Entry 4L04 (X-ray diffraction, 2.87 A resolution); this record covers chains A and B.

# Chain A (and B)
Molecule: Isocitrate dehydrogenase [NADP] cytoplasmic
Source organism: Homo sapiens
Notes: EC 1.1.1.42; chain B of this document is another copy of the same molecule, construct and numbering; everything in this record applies to it too
UniProtKB: O75874 (IDHC_HUMAN); numbering as in UniProt (aligned over 1-414)
Chain sequence (425 residues; row label = number of the first residue in the row):
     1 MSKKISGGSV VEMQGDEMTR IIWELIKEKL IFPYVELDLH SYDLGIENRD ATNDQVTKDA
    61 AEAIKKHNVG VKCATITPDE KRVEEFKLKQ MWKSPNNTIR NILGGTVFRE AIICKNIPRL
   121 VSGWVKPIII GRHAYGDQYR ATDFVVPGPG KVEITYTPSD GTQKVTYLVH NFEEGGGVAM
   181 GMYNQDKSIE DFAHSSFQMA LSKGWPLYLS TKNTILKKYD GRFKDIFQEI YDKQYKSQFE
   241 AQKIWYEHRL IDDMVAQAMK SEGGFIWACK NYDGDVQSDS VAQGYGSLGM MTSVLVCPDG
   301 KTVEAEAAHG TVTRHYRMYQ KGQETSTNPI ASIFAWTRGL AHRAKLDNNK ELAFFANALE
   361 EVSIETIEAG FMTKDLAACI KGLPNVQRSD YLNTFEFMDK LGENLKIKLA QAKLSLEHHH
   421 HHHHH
Disordered / not traced: 1-4, 416-425 (chain B: 1-2, 415-425)
Construct notes: conflict Asn-97 (Gly in O75874); expression tag (415-425)
Ion coordination: Ca2+ site 1: Asp-252 (together with 2-oxoglutaric acid) (shared with Asp-275(B), Asp-279(B) of chain B); Ca2+ site 2: Asp-275, Asp-279 (together with 2-oxoglutaric acid) (shared with Asp-252(B) of chain B)
Residues lining bound ligands:
  - 2-oxoglutaric acid (AKG), molecule 1: Thr-77, Ser-94, Asn-96, Asn-97, Arg-100, Arg-109, Arg-132, Asp-275, Glu-306, Ala-308
  - 2-oxoglutaric acid (AKG), molecule 2: Thr-214, Ile-215, Asp-252
  - NADP (NAP; NADP nicotinamide-adenine-dinucleotide phosphate), molecule 1: Lys-72, Ala-74, Thr-75, Ile-76, Thr-77, Arg-82, Asn-96, Arg-100, Leu-288, Gly-289, Glu-306, Ala-307, Ala-308, His-309, Gly-310, Thr-311, Val-312, Thr-313, Arg-314, His-315, Thr-327, Asn-328, Asp-375
  - NADP (NAP), molecule 2: Leu-250, Asp-253, Gln-257, Lys-260
Swiss-Prot annotation at these positions:
  - binding site (NADP(+)): Thr-75 to Thr-77, Arg-82, Lys-260, Gly-310 to His-315, Asn-328
  - binding site (substrate): Thr-77, Ser-94 to Asn-96, Thr-98 to Arg-100, Arg-109, Arg-132, Lys-212
  - binding site (Mn(2+)): Asp-252, Asp-275, Asp-279
  - site (Critical for catalysis): Tyr-139, Lys-212
  - modified residue: Ser-2 (N-acetylserine), Tyr-42 (Phosphotyrosine), Lys-81 (N6-acetyllysine), Lys-126 (N6-succinyllysine), Lys-224 (N6-acetyllysine), Lys-233 (N6-acetyllysine), Lys-243 (N6-acetyllysine), Lys-321 (N6-acetyllysine), Ser-389 (Phosphoserine), Lys-400 (N6-succinyllysine)
  - natural variant: Arg-132 (R132C: In colorectal cancer and glioma samples; R132G: In a glioma sample; R132H: In a glioma sample; R132L: In a glioma sample; R132S: In a glioma sample)

# How chain A and chain B interact
Residue-residue contacts - 176 pairs, chain A then chain B:
  Thr-77(A) with Thr-214(B); Lys-217(B)
  Pro-78(A) with Lys-217(B), hydrogen bond (backbone-side chain)
  Asp-79(A) with Lys-224(B), salt bridge
  Met-91(A) with Lys-217(B)
  Trp-92(A) with Lys-217(B), hydrogen bond (backbone-side chain)
  Ser-94(A) with Ile-215(B)
  Asn-97(A) with Ile-215(B)
  Leu-120(A) with Leu-120(B); Val-121(B); Ser-122(B), hydrogen bond (backbone-backbone); Met-259(B); Lys-260(B)
  Val-121(A) with Leu-120(B); Met-259(B), hydrophobic
  Ser-122(A) with Leu-120(B), hydrogen bond (backbone-backbone)
  Tyr-135(A) with His-170(B)
  Gln-138(A) with Ile-215(B); Leu-216(B)
  Thr-142(A) with Tyr-167(B); Leu-168(B), hydrogen bond (side chain-backbone); Val-169(B)
  Asp-143(A) with Leu-216(B); Lys-217(B), hydrogen bond (side chain-backbone); Lys-218(B), hydrogen bond (side chain-backbone); Tyr-219(B), hydrogen bond (side chain-backbone)
  Phe-144(A) with Ile-154(B), hydrophobic; Tyr-167(B); Lys-218(B)
  Val-146(A) with Tyr-156(B), hydrophobic
  Pro-147(A) with Tyr-156(B)
  Gly-148(A) with Tyr-156(B), hydrogen bond (backbone-side chain)
  Pro-149(A) with Tyr-156(B); Pro-158(B); Ser-159(B), hydrogen bond (backbone-backbone)
  Gly-150(A) with Thr-157(B); Pro-158(B); Ser-159(B), hydrogen bond (backbone-side chain)
  Lys-151(A) with Thr-155(B); Tyr-156(B); Thr-157(B), hydrogen bond (backbone-backbone)
  Val-152(A) with Ile-154(B), hydrophobic; Thr-155(B); Tyr-156(B), hydrophobic
  Glu-153(A) with Glu-153(B); Ile-154(B); Thr-155(B), hydrogen bond (backbone-backbone)
  Ile-154(A) with Phe-144(B), hydrophobic; Val-152(B), hydrophobic; Glu-153(B); Met-180(B); Gly-181(B)
  Thr-155(A) with Lys-151(B); Val-152(B); Glu-153(B), hydrogen bond (backbone-backbone)
  Tyr-156(A) with Phe-144(B), hydrophobic; Val-146(B), hydrophobic; Pro-147(B); Gly-148(B), hydrogen bond (side chain-backbone); Pro-149(B), hydrogen bond (side chain-backbone); Gly-150(B); Lys-151(B); Val-152(B), hydrophobic
  Thr-157(A) with Gly-150(B); Lys-151(B), hydrogen bond (backbone-backbone)
  Pro-158(A) with Pro-149(B); Gly-150(B)
  Ser-159(A) with Pro-149(B), hydrogen bond (backbone-backbone); Gly-150(B)
  Tyr-167(A) with Thr-142(B); Phe-144(B)
  Leu-168(A) with Thr-142(B), hydrogen bond (backbone-side chain)
  Val-169(A) with Thr-142(B); Gly-181(B); Met-182(B); Tyr-183(B)
  His-170(A) with Arg-140(B); Tyr-183(B), hydrogen bond; Gln-185(B), hydrogen bond
  Phe-172(A) with Tyr-183(B), hydrophobic; Asn-184(B)
  Gly-176(A) with Gln-185(B); Asp-186(B), hydrogen bond (backbone-backbone)
  Gly-177(A) with Asn-184(B); Asp-186(B)
  Val-178(A) with Tyr-183(B); Asn-184(B), hydrogen bond (backbone-backbone); Lys-218(B); Tyr-219(B), hydrophobic; Arg-222(B)
  Ala-179(A) with Met-182(B); Tyr-219(B)
  Met-180(A) with Ile-154(B); Gly-181(B); Met-182(B), hydrogen bond (backbone-backbone); Leu-216(B), hydrophobic; Tyr-219(B), hydrophobic
  Gly-181(A) with Ile-154(B); Val-169(B); Met-180(B)
  Met-182(A) with Val-169(B); Ala-179(B); Met-180(B), hydrogen bond (backbone-backbone); Met-182(B), hydrophobic
  Tyr-183(A) with Val-169(B); His-170(B), hydrogen bond; Phe-172(B), hydrophobic; Val-178(B)
  Asn-184(A) with Phe-172(B); Gly-177(B); Val-178(B), hydrogen bond (backbone-backbone)
  Gln-185(A) with His-170(B), hydrogen bond; Phe-172(B); Gly-176(B)
  Asp-186(A) with Gly-176(B), hydrogen bond (backbone-backbone); Gly-177(B), hydrogen bond (side chain-backbone)
  Lys-212(A) with Tyr-139(B), hydrogen bond; Asp-275(B), salt bridge
  Asn-213(A) with Asp-79(B), hydrogen bond
  Thr-214(A) with Thr-77(B)
  Ile-215(A) with Asn-97(B); Gln-138(B)
  Leu-216(A) with Gln-138(B); Ala-141(B), hydrophobic; Asp-143(B); Met-180(B), hydrophobic
  Lys-217(A) with Pro-78(B), hydrogen bond (side chain-backbone); Met-91(B); Trp-92(B), hydrogen bond (side chain-backbone); Asp-143(B), hydrogen bond (backbone-side chain)
  Lys-218(A) with Asp-143(B), hydrogen bond (backbone-side chain); Val-145(B); Val-178(B)
  Tyr-219(A) with Asp-143(B), hydrogen bond (backbone-side chain); Val-178(B), hydrophobic; Ala-179(B); Met-180(B), hydrophobic
  Arg-222(A) with Val-178(B)
  Lys-224(A) with Asp-79(B), salt bridge
  Glu-247(A) with Arg-314(B), salt bridge
  Arg-249(A) with Arg-314(B)
  Ile-251(A) with Tyr-272(B); Val-276(B), hydrophobic
  Asp-252(A) with Asp-275(B); Asp-279(B)
  Asp-253(A) with Arg-314(B), salt bridge
  Val-255(A) with Val-276(B); Ser-280(B)
  Ala-256(A) with Gln-283(B); Leu-288(B), hydrophobic
  Gln-257(A) with Arg-314(B)
  Met-259(A) with Leu-120(B); Val-121(B), hydrophobic; Ser-280(B); Gln-283(B); Gly-284(B)
  Lys-260(A) with Leu-120(B); Gln-283(B)
  Tyr-272(A) with Ile-251(B); Tyr-272(B), hydrophobic; Asp-273(B), hydrogen bond
  Asp-273(A) with Tyr-272(B), hydrogen bond
  Asp-275(A) with Lys-212(B), salt bridge; Asp-252(B)
  Val-276(A) with Ile-251(B), hydrophobic; Val-255(B), hydrophobic
  Gln-277(A) with Val-276(B); Gln-277(B), hydrogen bond
  Asp-279(A) with Asp-252(B)
  Ser-280(A) with Val-255(B); Met-259(B)
  Gln-283(A) with Ala-256(B); Met-259(B); Lys-260(B)
  Gly-284(A) with Met-259(B)
  Leu-288(A) with Ala-256(B), hydrophobic
Also at the interface, not in a pair above, chain A (82 interface residues in all): Lys-93, Arg-119, Tyr-139, Val-145, Ile-189, Phe-223, Asp-225
Also at the interface, not in a pair above, chain B (82 interface residues in all): Glu-80, Lys-93, Ser-94, Arg-119, Tyr-135, Glu-174, Ile-189, Asn-213, Phe-223

# Overview
Chain A and chain B each contribute 82 residues to their interface, with 40 hydrogen bonds and 6 salt bridges.
Polar pairs include Asp-79(A)/Lys-224(B), Lys-212(A)/Asp-275(B) and Glu-247(A)/Arg-314(B). Ligands of chain A:
2-oxoglutaric acid and NADP.
Both chains are Isocitrate dehydrogenase [NADP] cytoplasmic (Homo sapiens). Entry 4L04 (Crystal Structure
Analysis of human IDH1 mutants in complex with NADP+ and Ca2+/alpha-Ketoglutarate) was determined by X-ray
diffraction (same publication as 4L06, 4KZO and 4L03).
